2DF5 - chains B and D of the 4 polymer chains in the assembly; structure by X-ray diffraction, 2.30 A resolution.

# Chain B (and D)
Molecule: Pyrrolidone-carboxylate peptidase
Source organism: Pyrococcus furiosus
Notes: EC 3.4.19.3; engineered mutation(s): chameleon sequece; chain D of this document is another copy of the same molecule, construct and numbering; everything in this record applies to it too
UniProt: O73944 (PCP_PYRFU); residue numbers follow UniProt; this construct covers 1-204
Chain sequence (213 residues; numbered 1 to 213; the number before each row is that of its first residue):
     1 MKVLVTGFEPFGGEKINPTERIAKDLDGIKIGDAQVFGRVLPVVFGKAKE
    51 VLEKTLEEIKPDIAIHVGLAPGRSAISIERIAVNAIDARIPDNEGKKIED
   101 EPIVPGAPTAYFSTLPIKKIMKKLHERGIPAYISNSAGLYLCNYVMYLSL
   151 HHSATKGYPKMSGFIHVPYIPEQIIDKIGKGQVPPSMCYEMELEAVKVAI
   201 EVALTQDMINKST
Curated features (UniProtKB/Swiss-Prot):
  - active site: E79, C142, H166

# Interface between chain B and chain D
Contacting residue pairs (36; chain B residue first):
  S74(B) - V183(D)  hydrogen bond (side chain-backbone)
  A75(B) - V183(D)  hydrophobic
  H125(B) - I175(D)
  H125(B) - I178(D)
  G128(B) - P171(D)
  G128(B) - E172(D)
  G128(B) - I175(D)
  I129(B) - I175(D)
  P130(B) - P171(D)
  P130(B) - I174(D)  hydrophobic
  P130(B) - I175(D)
  P130(B) - I178(D)  hydrophobic
  A131(B) - I178(D)
  Y132(B) - I178(D)  hydrophobic
  Y132(B) - V183(D)  hydrophobic
  P171(B) - G128(D)
  P171(B) - P130(D)
  P171(B) - M191(D)  hydrophobic
  E172(B) - G128(D)
  I174(B) - P130(D)  hydrophobic
  I175(B) - H125(D)
  I175(B) - G128(D)
  I175(B) - I129(D)
  I175(B) - P130(D)
  I178(B) - H125(D)
  I178(B) - P130(D)  hydrophobic
  I178(B) - A131(D)
  I178(B) - Y132(D)  hydrophobic
  V183(B) - S74(D)  hydrogen bond (backbone-side chain)
  V183(B) - A75(D)  hydrophobic
  P184(B) - S74(D)
  P185(B) - S74(D)
  P185(B) - P185(D)  hydrophobic
  S186(B) - S186(D)
  C188(B) - C188(D)  hydrogen bond
  M191(B) - P171(D)  hydrophobic
Other interface residues (no listed pair), chain B (20 interface residues in all): Q182
Other interface residues (no listed pair), chain D (20 interface residues in all): Q182, P184

# In short
Chain B and chain D each contribute 20 residues to their interface; the contacts include 3 hydrogen bonds.
Polar contacts include S74(B)-V183(D) and C188(B)-C188(D). From UniProt: 3 active-site residues on chain B.
Both chains are Pyrrolidone-carboxylate peptidase (Pyrococcus furiosus). Entry 2DF5 (Crystal Structure of
Pf-PCP(1-204)-C) was determined by X-ray diffraction (same publication as 2DFE, 2DFF, 2DFH and 2DFI).
